5S4X - chains C and D of the 6 polymer chains in the assembly; structure by X-ray diffraction, 2.53 A resolution.

# Chain C
Molecule: Tubulin alpha-1B chain
Organism: Bos taurus
UniProtKB: P81947 (TBA1B_BOVIN); residue numbers follow UniProt; this construct covers 1-451
Amino-acid sequence (451 residues; numbered 1 to 451; the number before each row is that of its first residue):
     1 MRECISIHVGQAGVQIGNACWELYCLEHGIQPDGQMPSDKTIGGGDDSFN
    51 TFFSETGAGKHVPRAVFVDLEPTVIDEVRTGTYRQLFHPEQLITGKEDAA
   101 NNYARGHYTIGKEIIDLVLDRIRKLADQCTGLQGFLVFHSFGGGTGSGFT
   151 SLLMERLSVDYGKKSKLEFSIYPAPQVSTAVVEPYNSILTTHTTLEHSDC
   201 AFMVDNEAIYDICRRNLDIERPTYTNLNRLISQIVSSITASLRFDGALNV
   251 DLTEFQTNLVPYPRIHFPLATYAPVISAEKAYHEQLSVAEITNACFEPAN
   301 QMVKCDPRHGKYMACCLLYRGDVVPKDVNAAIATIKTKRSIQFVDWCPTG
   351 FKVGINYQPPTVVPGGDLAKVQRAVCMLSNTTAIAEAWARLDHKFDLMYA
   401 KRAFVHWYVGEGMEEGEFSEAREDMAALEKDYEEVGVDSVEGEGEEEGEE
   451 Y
Disordered / not traced: 441-451
Ion coordination: Ca2+: D39, T41, G44, E55
Small-molecule neighbours: GTP (guanosine-5'-triphosphate): G10, Q11, A12, Q15, I16, D69, D98, A99, A100, N101, S140, G142, G143, G144, T145, G146, I171, P173, V177, S178, T179, E183, N206, Y224, L227, N228, I231

# Chain D
Molecule: Tubulin beta-2B chain
Organism: Bos taurus
UniProtKB: Q6B856 (TBB2B_BOVIN); the author numbering skips numbers that UniProt does not, so the offset changes along the chain: 1-42 = UniProt 1-42; 45-360 = UniProt 43-358; 369-455 = UniProt 359-445
Amino-acid sequence (445 residues; row label = number of the first residue in the row; note: 10 numbers in that range are skipped by the numbering (no residue carries them; nothing is unmodelled there)):
     1 MREIVHIQAGQCGNQIGAKFWEVISDEHGIDPTGSYHGDSDL
    45 QLERINVYYNEATGNKYVPRAILVDLEPGTMDSVRSGPFGQIFRPDNFVF
    95 GQSGAGNNWAKGHYTEGAELVDSVLDVVRKESESCDCLQGFQLTHSLGGG
   145 TGSGMGTLLISKIREEYPDRIMNTFSVMPSPKVSDTVVEPYNATLSVHQL
   195 VENTDETYCIDNEALYDICFRTLKLTTPTYGDLNHLVSATMSGVTTCLRF
   245 PGQLNADLRKLAVNMVPFPRLHFFMPGFAPLTSRGSQQYRALTVPELTQQ
   295 MFDSKNMMAACDPRHGRYLTVAAIFRGRMSMKEVDEQMLNVQNKNSSYFV
   345 EWIPNNVKTAVCDIPP
   369 RGLKMSATFIGNSTAIQELFKRISEQFTAMFRRKAFLHWYTGEGMDEMEF
   419 TEAESNMNDLVSEYQQYQDATADEQGEFEEEEGEDEA
Disordered / not traced: 282-283, 442-455
Ion coordination: Mg2+: Q11 (together with GDP)
Small-molecule neighbours:
  - GDP (guanosine-5'-diphosphate): G10, Q11, C12, Q15, I16, A99, N101, S140, G142, G143, G144, T145, G146, V171, P173, V177, S178, E183, N206, L209, Y224, L227, N228
  - 1-(3,4-dimethoxyphenyl)methanamine (JHD): E200, Y202, V238, T239, C241, L242, L248, L255, A256, M259, F268, A316, I318, A354, I378
UniProt features mapped onto this chain:
  - motif: M1 to I4 (MREI motif)
  - binding site (GTP): Q11, E71, S140, G144, T145, G146, N206, N228
  - binding site (Mg(2+)): E71
  - modified residue: S40 (Phosphoserine), T57 (Phosphothreonine), K60 (N6-acetyllysine), S174 (Phosphoserine), T287 (Phosphothreonine), T292 (Phosphothreonine), R320 (Omega-N-methylarginine), E448 (5-glutamyl polyglutamate)
  - cross-link (Glycyl lysine isopeptide (Lys-Gly)): K60 (interchain with G-Cter in ubiquitin), K326 (interchain with G-Cter in ubiquitin)

# Interface between chain C and chain D
Contacting residue pairs (52):
  Q11(C) with N249(D), hydrogen bond
  E71(C) with N249(D)
  T73(C) with N249(D), hydrogen bond
  K96(C) with D130(D), salt bridge
  E97(C) with R2(D), salt bridge; C131(D); R164(D), salt bridge; R253(D), salt bridge
  D98(C) with K254(D), salt bridge
  A100(C) with R253(D); K254(D); V257(D)
  N101(C) with K254(D); N258(D)
  R105(C) with R253(D)
  P175(C) with N349(D)
  S178(C) with K352(D), hydrogen bond
  T179(C) with N258(D), hydrogen bond (backbone-side chain)
  A180(C) with N258(D)
  V181(C) with N258(D), hydrogen bond (backbone-side chain); I347(D), hydrophobic; P348(D); N349(D); K352(D)
  V182(C) with N258(D)
  E220(C) with K326(D)
  R221(C) with M325(D); D329(D), salt bridge
  K394(C) with N349(D), hydrogen bond
  L397(C) with E345(D); W346(D); P348(D), hydrophobic; A440(D), hydrophobic
  M398(C) with W346(D), hydrogen bond (backbone-backbone); P348(D)
  K401(C) with F262(D); W346(D); A438(D); T439(D), hydrogen bond (side chain-backbone)
  A403(C) with P261(D); F262(D), hydrophobic
  F404(C) with V257(D); V260(D); P261(D), hydrogen bond (backbone-backbone); I347(D), hydrophobic
  H406(C) with V260(D), hydrogen bond (side chain-backbone); P261(D); F262(D); P263(D)
  W407(C) with A256(D); V257(D); V260(D), hydrogen bond (side chain-backbone)
Other interface residues (no listed pair), chain C (27 interface residues in all): V74, R402
Other interface residues (no listed pair), chain D (29 interface residues in all): D251, T314, N350

# Overview
27 residues of chain C and 29 residues of chain D are in contact; the contacts include 11 hydrogen bonds and 6
salt bridges. Polar pairs include K96(C)-D130(D), E97(C)-R2(D) and E97(C)-R164(D). Chain C binds GTP. Ligands
of chain D: GDP and 1-(3,4-dimethoxyphenyl)methanamine.
Chain C is Tubulin alpha-1B chain and chain D is Tubulin beta-2B chain, both from Bos taurus; the structure,
Tubulin-Z2856434917-complex, was determined by X-ray diffraction, deposited together with 5S4L, 5S4M, 5S4N,
5S4O, 5S4P, 5S4Q and 52 further entries.
